Entry 5UU1 (X-ray diffraction, 2.00 A resolution); this record covers chain A.

== Chain A ==
Protein: Serine/threonine-protein kinase VRK2
Source organism: Homo sapiens
Notes: EC 2.7.11.1
UniProtKB: Q86Y07 (VRK2_HUMAN); residue numbers follow UniProt; this construct covers 14-335
Chain sequence (324 residues; each row starts with the number of its first residue):
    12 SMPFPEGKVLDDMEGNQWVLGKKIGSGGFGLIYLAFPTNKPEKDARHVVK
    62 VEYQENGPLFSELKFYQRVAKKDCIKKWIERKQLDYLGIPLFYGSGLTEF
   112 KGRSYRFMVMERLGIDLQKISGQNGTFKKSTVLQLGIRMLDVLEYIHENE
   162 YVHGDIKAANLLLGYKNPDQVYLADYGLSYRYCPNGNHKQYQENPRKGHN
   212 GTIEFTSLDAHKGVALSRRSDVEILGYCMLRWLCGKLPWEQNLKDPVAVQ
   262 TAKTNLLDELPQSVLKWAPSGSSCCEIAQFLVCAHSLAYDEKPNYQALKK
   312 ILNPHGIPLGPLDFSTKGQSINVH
Disordered / not traced: 12-13, 329-335
Construct notes: expression tag (12-13)
Ligand contacts: bi-d1870 (7DZ; (7S)-2-[(3,5-difluoro-4-hydroxyphenyl)amino]-5,7-dimethyl-8-(3-methylbutyl)-7,8-dihydropteridin-6(5H)-one): Ile35, Gly36, Ser37, Gly38, Gly39, Ile43, Val59, Lys61, Glu73, Tyr77, Pro101, Met121, Glu122, Arg123, Leu124, Gly125, Asp127, Ala170, Asn171, Leu173, Ala185, Asp186
UniProt features mapped onto this chain:
  - active site: Asp166 (Proton acceptor)
  - binding site (ATP): Ile35 to Ile43, Lys61
Reported in the primary citation:
  - conformationally variable residues (order/disorder transition, side-chain flip): Gly36 to Gly41, Asp186
  - contacts within the chain: Gly39-Asp186, Glu73-Tyr77 (water-mediated contact)
  - binding site for bi-d1870: Glu73, Tyr77, Asp186

== Overview ==
Chain A binds bi-d1870. From UniProt: active-site residue Asp166 and 10 ATP-binding residues. The paper
reports a binding site for bi-d1870 at Glu73, Tyr77 and Asp186; conformational variability at Gly36 and
Asp186.
Chain A is Serine/threonine-protein kinase VRK2 (Homo sapiens); the structure, Crystal Structure of Human
Vaccinia-related kinase 2 (VRK-2) bound to BI-D1870, was determined by X-ray diffraction together with 5UKF,
5UVF and 3OP5 from the same study.
